2WQI - chains A and B of the 4 polymer chains in the assembly; structure by X-ray diffraction, 1.70 A resolution.

== Chain A (and B) ==
Protein: Tumor protein P73
Organism: Homo sapiens
Notes: fragment: tetramerization domain, residues 351-399; chain B of this document is another copy of the same molecule, construct and numbering; everything in this record applies to it too
UniProt: O15350 (P73_HUMAN); numbering as in UniProt (aligned over 351-399)
Chain sequence (51 residues; row label = number of the first residue in the row):
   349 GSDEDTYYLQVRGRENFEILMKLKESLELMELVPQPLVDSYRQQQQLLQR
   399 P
Disordered / not traced: 349-351, 397-399 (chain B: 349-353, 397-399)
What the authors report for this chain:
  - self-association interface (contacts with another copy of this molecule); pairs are residue here / residue on that copy: Gln358-Gln397 (backbone contact), Asn364-Glu379 (hydrogen bond), Leu368-Leu368 (hydrophobic contact), Leu371-Leu371, Lys372-Gln393 (hydrogen bond), Glu373-Arg390 (salt bridge), Ser374-Ser374 (hydrogen bond), Glu376-Tyr389 (hydrogen bond), Leu357, Val359, Leu375, Leu377, Val381, Val386

== How chain A and chain B interact ==
Pairs across the interface (40):
  Glu352(A) - Gly361(B)
  Asp353(A) - Val359(B)
  Asp353(A) - Arg360(B)
  Asp353(A) - Gly361(B)  hydrogen bond (backbone-backbone)
  Thr354(A) - Val359(B)
  Tyr355(A) - Leu357(B)
  Tyr355(A) - Gln358(B)
  Tyr355(A) - Val359(B)  hydrogen bond (backbone-backbone)
  Tyr355(A) - Gly361(B)
  Tyr355(A) - Arg362(B)
  Tyr355(A) - Phe365(B)  hydrophobic
  Tyr356(A) - Leu357(B)
  Tyr356(A) - Gln358(B)
  Tyr356(A) - Phe365(B)
  Leu357(A) - Tyr356(B)
  Leu357(A) - Leu357(B)  hydrogen bond (backbone-backbone)
  Leu357(A) - Leu368(B)  hydrophobic
  Leu357(A) - Met369(B)  hydrophobic
  Gln358(A) - Tyr355(B)
  Gln358(A) - Lys372(B)  hydrogen bond (backbone-side chain)
  Val359(A) - Thr354(B)
  Val359(A) - Tyr355(B)  hydrogen bond (backbone-backbone)
  Val359(A) - Glu376(B)
  Arg360(A) - Glu376(B)  hydrogen bond (backbone-side chain)
  Gly361(A) - Tyr355(B)
  Arg362(A) - Tyr355(B)
  Asn364(A) - Leu375(B)
  Asn364(A) - Glu379(B)  hydrogen bond
  Phe365(A) - Tyr355(B)  hydrophobic
  Phe365(A) - Tyr356(B)
  Leu368(A) - Leu357(B)  hydrophobic
  Leu368(A) - Leu368(B)
  Leu368(A) - Lys372(B)
  Met369(A) - Leu357(B)  hydrophobic
  Leu371(A) - Leu368(B)  hydrophobic
  Leu371(A) - Leu371(B)  hydrophobic
  Lys372(A) - Gln358(B)  hydrogen bond (side chain-backbone)
  Leu375(A) - Asn364(B)
  Glu376(A) - Val359(B)
  Glu376(A) - Arg360(B)  hydrogen bond (side chain-backbone)
Interface residues without a listed pair, chain A (20 interface residues in all): Ile367
Interface residues without a listed pair, chain B (19 interface residues in all): Ile367

== Overview ==
20 residues of chain A and 19 residues of chain B are in contact; the contacts include 9 hydrogen bonds. Polar
pairs include Gln358(A)-Lys372(B), Arg360(A)-Glu376(B) and Asn364(A)-Glu379(B). The paper reports a
self-association interface involving Leu357(A), Gln358(A) and Val359(A) among others.
Chain A and chain B are both Tumor protein P73 (Homo sapiens); the structure, Crystal structure of the human
p73 tetramerization domain, was determined by X-ray diffraction, deposited together with 2WTT and 2WQJ.
